PDB entry 4TR9 | X-ray diffraction, 2.11 A resolution | chains C and G of the 10 polymer chains in the assembly

[Chain C]
Name: Fructose-bisphosphate aldolase
Organism: Plasmodium falciparum
Notes: EC 4.1.2.13
UniProtKB: Q7KQL9 (ALF_PLAF7); residues 0-368 here correspond to UniProt positions 1-369 (UniProt number = residue number + 1)
Sequence (369 residues; row label = number of the first residue in the row; numbering starts at 0):
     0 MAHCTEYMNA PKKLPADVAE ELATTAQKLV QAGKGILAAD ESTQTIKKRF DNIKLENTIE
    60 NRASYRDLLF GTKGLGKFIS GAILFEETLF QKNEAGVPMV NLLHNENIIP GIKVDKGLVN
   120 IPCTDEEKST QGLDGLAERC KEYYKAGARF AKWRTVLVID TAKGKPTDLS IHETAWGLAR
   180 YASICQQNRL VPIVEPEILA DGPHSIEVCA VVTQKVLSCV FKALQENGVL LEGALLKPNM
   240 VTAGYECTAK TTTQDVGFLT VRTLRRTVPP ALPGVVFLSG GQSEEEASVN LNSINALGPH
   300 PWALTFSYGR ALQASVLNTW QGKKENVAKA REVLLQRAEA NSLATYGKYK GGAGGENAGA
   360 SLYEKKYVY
Unresolved in the structure: 0-4, 352-368
Ligand contacts: TRAP (38D; N'-[(E)-(2,4-dichlorophenyl)methylidene]-3,4-dihydroxybenzohydrazide): Asp39, Ser41, Thr44, Lys47, Lys112, Leu117, Lys151, Arg153
UniProt features mapped onto this chain:
  - active site: Glu194 (Proton acceptor), Lys236 (Schiff-base intermediate with dihydroxyacetone phosphate)
  - binding site (dihydroxyacetone phosphate): Asp39, Lys151, Lys236, Ser278, Gly279, Gly308, Arg309
  - binding site (D-glyceraldehyde 3-phosphate): Ser41, Thr44, Lys112, Glu194
  - binding site (beta-D-fructose 1,6-bisphosphate): Arg48, Ser278 to Gly280, Ser306, Arg309
  - site: Tyr368 (Necessary for preference for fructose 1,6-bisphosphate over fructose 1-phosphate)
From the paper describing this entry:
  - binding site for TRAP: Glu40, Thr44, Lys47, Arg48, Leu117

[Chain G]
Name: Ala-ala-ala-ser-leu-tyr-glu-lys-lys-ala-ala
Organism: Plasmodium falciparum 3D7
Sequence (11 residues; each row starts with the number of its first residue):
     6 AAASLYEKKA A

[How chain C and chain G interact]
Contacting residue pairs (6; chain C residue first):
  Ala22(C) - Ala16(G)
  Pro298(C) - Ala6(G)
  His299(C) - Ala6(G)
  His299(C) - Ala7(G)
  Pro300(C) - Ala6(G)
  Pro300(C) - Ala7(G)
Also at the interface, not in a pair above, chain C (5 interface residues in all): Glu231
Also at the interface, not in a pair above, chain G (4 interface residues in all): Tyr11

[Summary]
5 residues of chain C face 4 of chain G across their interface. Ligands of chain C: TRAP. The paper reports a
binding site for TRAP at Glu40(C), Thr44(C) and Lys47(C) among others.
Chain C is Fructose-bisphosphate aldolase (Plasmodium falciparum) and chain G is
Ala-ala-ala-ser-leu-tyr-glu-lys-lys-ala-ala (Plasmodium falciparum 3D7); the structure, Ternary co-crystal
structure of fructose-bisphosphate aldolase from Plasmodium falciparum in complex with TRAP and a small ...,
was determined by X-ray diffraction.
